Entry 6X76 (X-ray diffraction, 2.53 A resolution); this record covers chains P and A of the 3 polymer chains in the assembly.

== Chain P ==
Molecule: 13-nt DNA strand
Sequence (13 nucleotides; each row starts with the number of its first residue):
     1 GGGGTGTGGT AGC
Bound ions: Mn2+ site 1: DC13 (together with 2'-deoxycytidine-5'-triphosphate) (shared with Asp-362(A), Asp-467(A), Glu-468(A) of chain A)

== Chain A ==
Molecule: DNA repair protein REV1
Source organism: Saccharomyces cerevisiae
Notes: EC 2.7.7.-
Reference sequence: P12689 (REV1_YEAST); numbering as in UniProt (aligned over 305-746)
Chain sequence (442 residues; each row starts with the number of its first residue):
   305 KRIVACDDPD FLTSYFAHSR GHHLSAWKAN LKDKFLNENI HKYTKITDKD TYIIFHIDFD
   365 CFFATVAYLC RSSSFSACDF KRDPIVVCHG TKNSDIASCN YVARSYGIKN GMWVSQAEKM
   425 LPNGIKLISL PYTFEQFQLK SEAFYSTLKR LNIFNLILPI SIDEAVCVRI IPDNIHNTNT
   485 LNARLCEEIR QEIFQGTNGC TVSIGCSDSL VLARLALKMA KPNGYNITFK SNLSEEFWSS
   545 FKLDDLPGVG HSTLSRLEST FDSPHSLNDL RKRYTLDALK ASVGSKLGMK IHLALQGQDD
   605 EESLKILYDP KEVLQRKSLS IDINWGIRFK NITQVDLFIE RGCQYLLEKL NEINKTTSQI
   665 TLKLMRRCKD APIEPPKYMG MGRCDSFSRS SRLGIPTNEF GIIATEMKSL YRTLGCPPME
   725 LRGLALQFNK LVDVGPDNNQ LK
Not modelled in the structure: 305-306, 745-746
Differences from the reference sequence: engineered mutation Gly-325 (Leu in P12689)
UniProt features mapped onto this chain:
  - region (Interaction with target DNA): Tyr-319 to Arg-324, His-326 to Ser-329, Thr-395 to Asn-397, Gly-554 to Thr-557, Arg-620 to Asn-628
  - binding site (dCTP): Arg-324, Asp-362 to Phe-366, Ser-402 to Arg-408, Asn-414, Asp-467
  - binding site (Mg(2+)): Asp-362, Phe-363, Asp-467, Glu-468
  - site (Interaction with target DNA): Lys-681, Ser-692, Ser-694
Bound ions: Mn2+ site 1: Asp-362, Asp-467, Glu-468 (together with 2'-deoxycytidine-5'-triphosphate) (shared with DC13(P) of chain P); Mn2+ site 2: Asp-362, Phe-363, Asp-467 (together with 2'-deoxycytidine-5'-triphosphate); Mn2+ site 3: Asp-548, Val-553
Small-molecule neighbours: 2'-deoxycytidine-5'-triphosphate (DCP): Arg-324, Leu-328, Asp-362, Phe-363, Asp-364, Cys-365, Phe-366, Phe-367, Ala-401, Ser-402, Tyr-405, Arg-408, Asn-414, Gly-415, Asp-467, Glu-468, Lys-525

== Interface between chain P and chain A ==
Pairs across the interface (36; chain P residue first):
  DG4(P) with Arg-696(A), phosphate contact; Lys-734(A), salt bridge to the phosphate
  DT5(P) with Gln-663(A), hydrogen bond to the phosphate; Ser-694(A), phosphate contact; Arg-696(A), salt bridge to the phosphate
  DG6(P) with Ser-692(A), sugar contact; Arg-693(A), phosphate contact; Ser-694(A), hydrogen bond to the phosphate
  DT7(P) with Lys-667(A), base contact; Phe-691(A), phosphate contact; Ser-692(A), hydrogen bond to the phosphate
  DG9(P) with Ser-556(A), phosphate contact; Thr-557(A), hydrogen bond to the phosphate; Arg-560(A), salt bridge to the phosphate
  DT10(P) with Gly-552(A), hydrogen bond to the phosphate; Val-553(A), phosphate contact; Gly-554(A), hydrogen bond to the phosphate; His-555(A), phosphate contact; Ser-556(A), hydrogen bond to the phosphate; Thr-557(A), hydrogen bond to the phosphate
  DA11(P) with Leu-550(A), phosphate contact; Pro-551(A), phosphate contact; Gly-552(A), hydrogen bond to the phosphate; Val-553(A), hydrogen bond to the phosphate
  DG12(P) with Ser-329(A), hydrogen bond to the base; Lys-332(A), hydrogen bond to the base; Ile-464(A), sugar contact; Ser-465(A), phosphate contact; Glu-468(A), phosphate contact; Arg-518(A), salt bridge to the phosphate
  DC13(P) with Arg-324(A), base contact; Leu-328(A), sugar contact; Asp-362(A), phosphate contact; Ser-465(A), phosphate contact; Asp-467(A), phosphate contact; Glu-468(A), phosphate contact
Other interface residues (no listed pair), chain A (28 interface residues in all): Leu-558

== Summary ==
9 residues of chain P and 28 residues of chain A are in contact; the contacts include 12 hydrogen bonds and 4
salt bridges. Among the polar pairs are DG12(P)/Ser-329(A), DG12(P)/Lys-332(A) and DT5(P)/Gln-663(A). Bound to
chain A: 2'-deoxycytidine-5'-triphosphate.
Here chain P is a 13-nt DNA strand and chain A is DNA repair protein REV1 (Saccharomyces cerevisiae). Entry
6X76 (Rev1 L325G Mn2+-facilitated Product Complex with second dCTP bound) was determined by X-ray diffraction
(same publication as 6X6Z, 6X70, 6X71, 6X72, 6X73, 6X74, 6X75 and 6X77).
